Entry 5MK3 (X-ray diffraction, 2.00 A resolution); this record covers chains A and E.

# Chain A
Molecule: Tyrosine-protein phosphatase non-receptor type 23
From: Homo sapiens
Notes: EC 3.1.3.48
UniProtKB: Q9H3S7 (PTN23_HUMAN); numbering as in UniProt (aligned over 1-361)
Chain sequence (361 residues; each row starts with the number of its first residue):
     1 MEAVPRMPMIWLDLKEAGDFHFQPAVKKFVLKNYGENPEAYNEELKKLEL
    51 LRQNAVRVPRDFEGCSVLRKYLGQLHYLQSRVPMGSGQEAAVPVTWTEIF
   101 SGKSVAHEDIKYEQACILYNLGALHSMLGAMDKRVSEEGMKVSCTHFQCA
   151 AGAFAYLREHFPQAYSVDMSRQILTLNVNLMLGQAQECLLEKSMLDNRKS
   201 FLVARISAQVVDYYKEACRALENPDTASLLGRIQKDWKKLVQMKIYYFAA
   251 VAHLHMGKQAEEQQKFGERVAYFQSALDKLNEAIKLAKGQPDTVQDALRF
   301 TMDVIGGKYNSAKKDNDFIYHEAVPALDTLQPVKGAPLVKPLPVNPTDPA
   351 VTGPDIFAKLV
Curated features (UniProtKB/Swiss-Prot):
  - natural variant: Arg232 (R232Q: In NEDBASS; uncertain significance), Met302 (M302V: In NEDBASS; uncertain significance)
  - mutagenesis: Leu202 (L202D: Nearly abolishes interaction with CHMP4B. Abolishes interaction with CHMP4B; when associated with D-206), Ile206 (I206D: Abolishes interaction with CHMP4B; when associated with D-202)
What the authors report for this chain:
  - specificity-determining residues: Phe62, His125, Asp348 (by similarity / conservation)
  - mutagenesis - L202D/I206D: abolished localization to endofin-myc

# Chain E
Molecule: Charged multivesicular body protein 4c
UniProtKB: Q96CF2 (CHM4C_HUMAN); residues -3 to 14 here correspond to UniProt positions 216-233 (UniProt number = residue number + 219)
Chain sequence (18 residues; each row starts with the number of its first residue; numbers below 1 keep their minus sign (Gln-3 is residue -3)):
    -3 QRAEEEDDDIKQLAAWAT
Disordered / not traced: -3 to 3

# How chain A and chain E interact
Pairs across the interface (19):
  Glu137(A) - Trp12(E)  hydrogen bond
  Met140(A) - Trp12(E)
  Lys141(A) - Trp12(E)
  Cys144(A) - Trp12(E)  hydrophobic
  Gln148(A) - Ala13(E)  hydrogen bond (side chain-backbone)
  Leu189(A) - Leu9(E)
  Leu189(A) - Trp12(E)  hydrophobic
  Lys192(A) - Leu9(E)
  Lys192(A) - Trp12(E)
  Ser193(A) - Leu9(E)
  Arg198(A) - Asp5(E)  salt bridge
  Arg198(A) - Gln8(E)  hydrogen bond
  Lys199(A) - Asp5(E)  hydrogen bond (backbone-side chain)
  Leu202(A) - Asp5(E)
  Leu202(A) - Ile6(E)  hydrophobic
  Leu202(A) - Leu9(E)  hydrophobic
  Ile206(A) - Leu9(E)  hydrophobic
  Leu338(A) - Ile6(E)  hydrophobic
  Leu338(A) - Ala13(E)
Interface residues without a listed pair, chain A (17 interface residues in all): Thr145, Cys188, Asp196, Lys340
Interface residues without a listed pair, chain E (7 interface residues in all): Thr14
The authors on this interface:
  - specific contacts: Trp12(E)-Glu137(A)
  - interface residues, chain A: Glu137(A), Leu189(A), Arg198(A), Leu202(A), Ile206(A)
  - interface residues, chain E: Leu9(E), Trp12(E)

# Overview
17 residues of chain A and 7 residues of chain E are in contact, with 4 hydrogen bonds and 1 salt bridge.
Polar pairs include Arg198(A)-Asp5(E), Glu137(A)-Trp12(E) and Gln148(A)-Ala13(E). The authors report a contact
between Trp12(E) and Glu137(A). From the paper: L202D/I206D of chain A abolish localization to endofin-myc;
interface residues Glu137(A), Leu189(A) and Leu9(E) among others.
Chain A is Tyrosine-protein phosphatase non-receptor type 23 (Homo sapiens) and chain E is Charged
multivesicular body protein 4c; the structure, Crystal structure of the His Domain Protein Tyrosine
Phosphatase (HD-PTP/PTPN23) Bro 1 domain (CHMP4C peptide complex ..., was determined by X-ray diffraction,
deposited together with 5MJY, 5MJZ, 5MK0, 5MK1 and 5MK2.
